8T6I - chains A and L of the 3 polymer chains in the assembly; structure by X-ray diffraction, 2.55 A resolution.

[Chain A]
Name: VHH domain
Source organism: Homo sapiens
Notes: antibody fragment or engineered binder
Chain sequence (129 residues; each row starts with the number of its first residue; note: 10 numbers in that range are skipped by the numbering (no residue carries them; nothing is unmodelled there); numbers below 1 keep their minus sign (Gly-1 is residue -1)):
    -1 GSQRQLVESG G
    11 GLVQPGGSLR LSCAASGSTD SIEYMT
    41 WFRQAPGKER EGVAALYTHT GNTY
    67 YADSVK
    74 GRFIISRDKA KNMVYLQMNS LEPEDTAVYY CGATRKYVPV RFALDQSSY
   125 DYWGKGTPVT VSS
Not modelled in the structure: -1 to 0
Disulfides: Cys23-Cys104

[Chain L]
Name: Fab light chain
Source organism: Homo sapiens
Notes: antibody fragment or engineered binder
Chain sequence (213 residues; each row starts with the number of its first residue; note: 20 numbers in that range are skipped by the numbering (no residue carries them; nothing is unmodelled there); numbering starts at 0):
     0 SDIQMTQSPS SLSASVGDRV TITCRASQSV SSA
    39 VAWYQQKPGK APKLLIYSAS
    66 SLYSGVP
    74 SRFSGSR
    83 SGTDFTLTIS SLQPEDFATY YCQQSSSSLI
   115 TFGQGTKVEI KRTVAAPSVF IFPPSDSQLK SGTASVVCLL NNFYPREAKV QWKVDNALQS
   175 GNSQESVTEQ DSKDSTYSLS STLTLSKADY EKHKVYACEV TQGTTS
   223 VTKSFNRGEC
Not modelled in the structure: 0-3, 232
Disulfides: Cys23-Cys104, Cys152-Cys212

[How chain A and chain L interact]
Contacting residue pairs (7; chain A residue first):
  Pro46(A) with Tyr55(L); Tyr68(L)
  Gly47(A) with Tyr68(L)
  Thr99(A) with Tyr55(L); Ser66(L)
  Thr134(A) with Ser56(L)
  Ser136(A) with Ser58(L), hydrogen bond
Also at the interface, not in a pair above, chain A (7 interface residues in all): Leu12, Ala45
Also at the interface, not in a pair above, chain L (6 interface residues in all): Arg80

[Overview]
7 residues of chain A and 6 residues of chain L are in contact, with 1 hydrogen bond. Its one hydrogen-bonded
contact is Ser136(A)-Ser58(L).
Chain A is VHH domain and chain L is Fab light chain, both from Homo sapiens; the structure, Structure of
VHH-Fab complex with engineered Crystal Kappa region, was determined by X-ray diffraction together with 8T58,
8T7F, 8T7G, 8T7I, 8T8I, 8T9Y and 3 further entries from the same study.
